PDB entry 6PWJ | X-ray diffraction, 2.70 A resolution | chain A

Chain A:
Protein: GGDEF and EAL domain-containing protein
Source organism: Vibrio cholerae O1 str. 2010EL-1786
Reference sequence: A0A0H6T0A6 (A0A0H6T0A6_VIBCL); residues 221-636 here correspond to UniProt positions 119-534 (UniProt number = residue number - 102)
Sequence (418 residues; row label = number of the first residue in the row):
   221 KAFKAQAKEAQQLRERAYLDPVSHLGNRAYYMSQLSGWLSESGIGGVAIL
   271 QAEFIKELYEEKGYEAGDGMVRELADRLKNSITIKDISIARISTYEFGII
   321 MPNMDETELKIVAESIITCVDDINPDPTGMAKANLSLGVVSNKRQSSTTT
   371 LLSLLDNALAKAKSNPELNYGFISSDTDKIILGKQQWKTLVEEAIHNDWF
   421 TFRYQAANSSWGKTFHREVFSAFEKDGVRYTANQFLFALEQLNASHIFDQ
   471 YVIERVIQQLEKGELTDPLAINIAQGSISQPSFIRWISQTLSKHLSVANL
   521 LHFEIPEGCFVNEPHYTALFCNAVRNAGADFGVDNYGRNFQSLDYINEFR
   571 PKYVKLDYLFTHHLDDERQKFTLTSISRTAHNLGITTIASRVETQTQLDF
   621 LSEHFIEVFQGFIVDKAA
Disordered / not traced: 345-352, 397-398
Sequence notes: expression tag (637-638)
Ion coordination: Mg2+: Glu438, Asn492, Glu524, Asp554
Reported in the primary citation:
  - contacts within the chain: Asp240-Arg311 (salt bridge)

Overview:
Glu438, Asn492, Glu524 and Asp554 form the Mg2+ site. From the paper: contacts within the chain involving
Asp240 and Arg311.
Chain A is GGDEF and EAL domain-containing protein (Vibrio cholerae O1 str. 2010EL-1786); the structure,
Vibrio cholerae LapD S helix-GGDEF-EAL (apo), was determined by X-ray diffraction (same publication as 6PWK).
